Entry 4RBP (X-ray diffraction, 1.85 A resolution); this record covers chains L and K of the 4 polymer chains in the assembly.

Chain L (and K):
Name: Fab 2G12 light chain
Organism: Homo sapiens
Notes: antibody fragment or engineered binder; chain K of this document is another copy of the same molecule, construct and numbering; everything in this record applies to it too
Amino-acid sequence (213 residues; numbered 1 to 213; the number before each row is that of its first residue):
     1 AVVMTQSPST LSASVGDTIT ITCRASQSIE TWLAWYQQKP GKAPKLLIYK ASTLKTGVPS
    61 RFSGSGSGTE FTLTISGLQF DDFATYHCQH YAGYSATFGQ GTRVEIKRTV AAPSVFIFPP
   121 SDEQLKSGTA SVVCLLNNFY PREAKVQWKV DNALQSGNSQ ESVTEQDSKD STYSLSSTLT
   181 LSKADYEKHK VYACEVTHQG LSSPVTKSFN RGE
Cystine bridges: C23-C88, C134-C194

How chain L and chain K interact:
Residue-residue contacts - 5 pairs, chain L then chain K:
  K126(L) - K183(K)
  S127(L) - S127(K)
  S127(L) - G128(K)
  G128(L) - S127(K)
  K183(L) - K126(K)
Also at the interface, not in a pair above, chain L (5 interface residues in all): E187

In short:
Chain L and chain K form an interface of 5 and 4 residues respectively.
Both chains are Fab 2G12 light chain (Homo sapiens). Entry 4RBP (Crystal structure of HIV neutralizing
antibody 2G12 in complex with a bacterial oligosaccharide analog of mammalian ...) was determined by X-ray
diffraction.
